Entry 2VCM (X-ray diffraction, 1.65 A resolution); this record covers chain A.

# Chain A
Name: Isopenicillin N synthetase
Organism: Emericella nidulans (strain FGSC A4 / ATCC 38163 / CBS 112.46 / NRRL 194 / M139)
Notes: EC 1.21.3.1
UniProt: P05326 (IPNS_EMENI); residues 1-331 here = UniProt positions 1-331
Sequence (331 residues; numbered 1 to 331; the number before each row is that of its first residue):
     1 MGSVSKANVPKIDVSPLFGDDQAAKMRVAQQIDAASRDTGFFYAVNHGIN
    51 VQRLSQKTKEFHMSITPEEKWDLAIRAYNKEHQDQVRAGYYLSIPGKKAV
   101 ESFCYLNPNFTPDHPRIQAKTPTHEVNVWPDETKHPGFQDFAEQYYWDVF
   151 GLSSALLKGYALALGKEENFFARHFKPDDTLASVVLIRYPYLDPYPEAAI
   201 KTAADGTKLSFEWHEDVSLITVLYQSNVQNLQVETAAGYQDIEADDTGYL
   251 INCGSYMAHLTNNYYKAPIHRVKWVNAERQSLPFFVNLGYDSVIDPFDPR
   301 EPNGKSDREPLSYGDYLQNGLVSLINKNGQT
Disordered / not traced: 1-2
Metal / ion sites: Fe2+: H214, D216, H270 (together with AsMCOV)
Small-molecule neighbours: AsMCOV (M11; N^6^-[(1R,2S)-1-({[(1R)-1-carboxy-2-methylpropyl]oxy}carbonyl)-2-sulfanylpropyl]-6-oxo-L-lysine): R87, Y91, C104, S183, V185, I187, Y189, F211, H214, D216, L223, Q225, L231, H270, V272, S281, P283, F285, L321, L324, T331
Curated features (UniProtKB/Swiss-Prot):
  - binding site (isopenicillin N): R87, Y91, S183, Y189, S281
  - binding site (N-[(5S)-5-amino-5-carboxypentanoyl]-L-cysteinyl-D-valine): R87, Y91, S183, Y189, H214, D216, S281
  - binding site (Fe(2+)): H214, D216, H270
  - binding site (2-oxoglutarate): R279
  - site: F211 (Transition state stabilizer)
  - mutagenesis: K98 (K98E: Strongly reduced the catalytic activity), L223 (L223I/V: Strongly reduced the catalytic activity), L231 (L231I/V: Strongly reduced the catalytic activity; L231T: Abolishes the catalytic activity), V272 (V272T: Strongly reduced the catalytic activity), P283 (P283A/I/V: Strongly reduced the catalytic activity; P283L: Abolishes the catalytic activity)

# Overview
Chain A binds AsMCOV. H214, D216 and H270 form the Fe2+ site. UniProt lists 5 isopenicillin N-binding
residues, 7 N-[(5S)-5-amino-5-carboxypentanoyl]-L-cysteinyl-D-valine-binding residues, 3 Fe2+-binding residues
and residue binding 2-oxoglutarate R279.
Chain A is Isopenicillin N synthetase (Emericella nidulans (strain FGSC A4 / ATCC 38163 / CBS 112.46 / NRRL
194 / M139)); the structure, Isopenicillin N synthase with substrate analogue AsMCOV, was determined by X-ray
diffraction (same publication as 2VE1).
